Entry 5F97 (X-ray diffraction, 2.62 A resolution); this record covers chains A and E.

Chain A:
Protein: Adhesin binding fucosylated histo-blood group antigen, Adhesin
From: Helicobacter pylori
Reference sequence: chimeric construct of O52269, Q6DSX7: residues 25-180 from O52269 (O52269_HELPX) positions 45-200 (UniProt number = residue number + 20); residues 181-257 from Q6DSX7 positions 50-126 (UniProt number = residue number - 131); residues 258-463 from O52269 (O52269_HELPX) positions 275-480 (UniProt number = residue number + 17)
Amino-acid sequence (469 residues; each row starts with the number of its first residue):
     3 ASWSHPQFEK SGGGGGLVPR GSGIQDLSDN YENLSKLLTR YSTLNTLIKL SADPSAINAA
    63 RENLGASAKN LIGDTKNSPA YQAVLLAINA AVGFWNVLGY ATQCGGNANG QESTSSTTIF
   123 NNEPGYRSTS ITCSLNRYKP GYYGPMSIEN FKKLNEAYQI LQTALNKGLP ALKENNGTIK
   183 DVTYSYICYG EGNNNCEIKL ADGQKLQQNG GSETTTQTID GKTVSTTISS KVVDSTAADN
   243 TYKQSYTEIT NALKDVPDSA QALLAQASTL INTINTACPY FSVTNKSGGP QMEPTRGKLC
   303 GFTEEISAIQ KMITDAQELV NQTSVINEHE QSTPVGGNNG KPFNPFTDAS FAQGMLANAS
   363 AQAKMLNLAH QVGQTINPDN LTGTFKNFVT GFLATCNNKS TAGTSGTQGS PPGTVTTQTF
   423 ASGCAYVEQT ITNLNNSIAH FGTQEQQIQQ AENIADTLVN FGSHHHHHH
Not modelled in the structure: 3-31, 402-410, 467-471
Construct notes: expression tag (3-24, 464-471)
Disulfides: Cys106-Cys135, Cys190-Cys198, Cys280-Cys302, Cys398-Cys426

Chain E:
Protein: Nanbody Nb-ER19
From: Lama glama
Amino-acid sequence (120 residues; numbered 2 to 121; the number before each row is that of its first residue):
     2 QVQLQESGGG LVQPGGSLRL SCAASGSIFS GNVMGWYRQA PGKLREWVAA ITPQGVPNYA
    62 DSVKGRFTIS RDNAKNMLYL QMSSLKPEDT ALYYCNRLPN YRSWGQGTQV TVSSHHHHHH
Not modelled in the structure: 2, 117-121
Disulfides: Cys23-Cys96

Chain A / chain E interface:
Contacting residue pairs - 39 pairs, chain A then chain E:
  Thr45(A) with Gln40(E); Leu45(E)
  Thr48(A) with Gly43(E)
  Lys51(A) with Gly43(E), hydrogen bond (side chain-backbone)
  Leu52(A) with Leu45(E), hydrophobic
  Asn369(A) with Pro100(E)
  His372(A) with Asn33(E), hydrogen bond; Pro100(E)
  Gln376(A) with Ser31(E); Gly32(E), hydrogen bond (side chain-backbone); Asn33(E), hydrogen bond
  Asn379(A) with Gly32(E)
  Asp381(A) with Ser31(E); Gly32(E)
  Asn382(A) with Ser31(E), hydrogen bond
  Glu430(A) with Gln55(E)
  Thr434(A) with Gln55(E)
  Asn437(A) with Val34(E); Pro54(E)
  Asn438(A) with Thr53(E)
  Ile440(A) with Leu99(E)
  Ala441(A) with Val34(E), hydrophobic; Ala51(E); Asn59(E), hydrogen bond (backbone-side chain)
  His442(A) with Asn59(E)
  Gly444(A) with Trp48(E); Leu99(E)
  Thr445(A) with Trp48(E)
  Glu447(A) with Tyr38(E); Pro100(E); Asn101(E), hydrogen bond (side chain-backbone)
  Gln448(A) with Tyr38(E); Arg46(E), hydrogen bond; Trp48(E); Asn101(E), hydrogen bond
  Gln451(A) with Arg46(E), hydrogen bond; Asn101(E), hydrogen bond
  Gln452(A) with Leu45(E); Arg46(E), hydrogen bond (side chain-backbone)
Other interface residues (no listed pair), chain A (24 interface residues in all): Leu368
Other interface residues (no listed pair), chain E (21 interface residues in all): Lys44, Val57, Arg98

Overview:
Chain A and chain E form an interface of 24 and 21 residues respectively, with 12 hydrogen bonds. Polar
contacts include Lys51(A)-Gly43(E), His372(A)-Asn33(E) and Gln376(A)-Gly32(E).
Chain A is Adhesin binding fucosylated histo-blood group antigen, Adhesin (Helicobacter pylori) and chain E is
Nanbody Nb-ER19 (Lama glama); the structure, Blood group antigen binding adhesin BabA of Helicobacter pylori
strain A730 in complex with blood group ..., was determined by X-ray diffraction together with 5F7L, 5F7M,
5F7N, 5F7W, 5F7Y, 5F8Q and 4 further entries from the same study.
